8W8R - chains B and S of the 5 polymer chains in the assembly; structure by electron microscopy, 3.30 A resolution.

[Chain B]
Name: Guanine nucleotide-binding protein G(I)/G(S)/G(T) subunit beta-1
Organism: Homo sapiens
UniProt: P62873 (GBB1_HUMAN); residue numbers follow UniProt; this construct covers 2-340
Chain sequence (341 residues; numbered 0 to 340; the number before each row is that of its first residue; numbering starts at 0):
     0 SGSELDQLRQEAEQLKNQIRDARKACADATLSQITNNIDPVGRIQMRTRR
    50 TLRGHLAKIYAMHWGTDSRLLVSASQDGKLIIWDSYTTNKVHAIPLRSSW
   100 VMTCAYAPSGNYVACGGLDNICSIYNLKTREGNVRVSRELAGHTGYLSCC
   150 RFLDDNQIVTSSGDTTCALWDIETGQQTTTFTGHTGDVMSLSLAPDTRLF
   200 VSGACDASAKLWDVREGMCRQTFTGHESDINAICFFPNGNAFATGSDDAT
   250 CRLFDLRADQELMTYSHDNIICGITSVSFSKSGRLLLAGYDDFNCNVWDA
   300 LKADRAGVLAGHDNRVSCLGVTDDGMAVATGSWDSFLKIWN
Disordered / not traced: 0-5
Differences from the reference sequence: expression tag (0-1)
Curated features (UniProtKB/Swiss-Prot):
  - modified residue: Ser2 (N-acetylserine), His266 (Phosphohistidine)
  - natural variant: Leu30 (L30F: In MRD42; uncertain significance), Arg52 (R52G: In MRD42), Gly64 (G64V: In MRD42), Asp76 (D76E: In MRD42; D76G: In MRD42), Gly77 (G77S: In MRD42), Lys78 (K78R: In MRD42), Ile80 (I80N: In MRD42; I80T: In MRD42), His91 (H91R: In MRD42; uncertain significance), Ala92 (A92T: In MRD42), Pro94 (P94S: In MRD42), Leu95 (L95P: In MRD42), Arg96 (R96L: In MRD42), 5 further natural variant entries in UniProt

[Chain S]
Name: Scfv16
Organism: Homo sapiens
Notes: antibody fragment or engineered binder
Chain sequence (285 residues; numbered -36 to 247 plus 14 insertion-coded residues; 13 numbers in that range are skipped by the numbering (no residue carries them; nothing is unmodelled there); the number before each row is that of its first residue; a row labelled like 121A-121N holds insertion residues (121A, then the next letters in order); numbers below 1 keep their minus sign (Met-36 is residue -36)):
   -36 MLLVNQSHQGFNKEHTSKMVSAIVLYVLLAAAAHSAFAVQLVESGGGLVQ
    14 PGGSRKLSCSASGFAFSSFGMHWVRQAPEKGLEWVAYISSGSGTIYYADT
    64 VKGRFTISRDDPKNTLFLQMTSLRSEDTAMYYCVRSIYYYGSSPFDFWGQ
   114 GTTLTVSA
121A-121N GGGGSGGGGSGGGG
   135 SADIVMTQATSSVPVTPGESVSISCRSSKSLLHSNGNTYLYWFLQRPGQS
   185 PQLLIYRMSNLASGVPDRFSGSGSGTAFTLTISRLEAEDVGVYYCMQHLE
   235 YPLTFGAGTKLEL
Disordered / not traced: -36 to 1, 121A-121N
Disulfide bonds: Cys22-Cys96, Cys159-Cys229

[Interface between chain B and chain S]
Residue-residue contacts (8):
  Arg68(B) with Tyr103(S)
  Leu69(B) with Tyr103(S), hydrophobic
  Val90(B) with Tyr102(S), hydrophobic
  Arg129(B) with Val2(S); Arg98(S), hydrogen bond (backbone-side chain)
  Glu130(B) with Gly26(S); Phe27(S)
  Gly131(B) with Phe32(S)
Other interface residues (no listed pair), chain B (9 interface residues in all): Asp66, Asp83, His91
Other interface residues (no listed pair), chain S (11 interface residues in all): Ala28, Ser31, Phe110, Ser197

[In short]
9 residues of chain B and 11 residues of chain S are in contact, with 1 hydrogen bond. The hydrogen-bonded
pair is Arg129(B)-Arg98(S).
Here chain B is Guanine nucleotide-binding protein G(I)/G(S)/G(T) subunit beta-1 and chain S is Scfv16, both
from Homo sapiens. Entry 8W8R (Cryo-EM structure of the AA-14-bound GPR101-Gs complex) was determined by
electron microscopy, deposited together with 8W8S.
